Entry 7ZKZ (X-ray diffraction, 2.33 A resolution); this record covers chains A and C of the 3 polymer chains in the assembly.

# Chain A
Name: Cystinosin homolog
From: Arabidopsis thaliana
UniProt: P57758 (CTNS_ARATH); numbering as in UniProt (aligned over 1-270)
Amino-acid sequence (277 residues; each row starts with the number of its first residue):
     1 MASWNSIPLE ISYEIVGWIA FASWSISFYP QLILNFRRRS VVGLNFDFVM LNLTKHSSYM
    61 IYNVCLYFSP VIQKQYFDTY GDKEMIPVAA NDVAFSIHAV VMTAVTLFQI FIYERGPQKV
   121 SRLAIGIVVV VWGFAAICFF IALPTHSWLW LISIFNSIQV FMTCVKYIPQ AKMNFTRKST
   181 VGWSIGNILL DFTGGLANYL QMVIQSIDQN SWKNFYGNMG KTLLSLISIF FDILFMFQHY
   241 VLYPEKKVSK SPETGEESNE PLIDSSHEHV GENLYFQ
Unresolved in the structure: 1, 172-183, 245-277
Sequence notes: expression tag (271-277)
UniProt features mapped onto this chain:
  - glycosylation (N-linked (GlcNAc...) asparagine): N52, N174
Reported in the primary citation:
  - mutagenesis - K55A, K55R, K166A, K166R, D191A, D191N: abolished catalytic activity
  - mutagenesis - W24F, H56A: decreased catalytic activity on l-cystine
  - mutagenesis - W24F: decreased binding to l-cystine
  - mutagenesis - S228A: decreased catalytic activity on l-Cystine
  - mutagenesis - S228A: decreased binding to l-Cystine
  - mutagenesis - P169A, P169G: abolished catalytic activity on l-cystine
  - mutagenesis - P169G: unchanged binding to l-cystine
  - mutagenesis - Y167F: increased catalytic activity
  - mutagenesis - D92A, Q201A, K221A: decreased stability
  - mutagenesis - H56F: decreased catalytic activity
  - mutagenesis - H56F: abolished catalytic activity on pH 6.5

# Chain C
Name: nanobody
From: Lama glama
Notes: antibody fragment or engineered binder
Amino-acid sequence (123 residues; row label = number of the first residue in the row):
     1 QVQLVESGGG SAQPGGSLRL SCAVSGSVSE LNTMGWFRQA PGKQRELVAR ITATSDATNY
    61 ADSVKGRFTI SRDNGWNTVY LQSNSLKPED SAVYYCNVEG APSWFSGIRS YWGQGTQVTV
   121 SSA
Unresolved in the structure: 123
Cystine bridges: C22-C96

# Chain A / chain C interface
Residue-residue contacts (43):
  L34(A) - T54(C)
  R38(A) - A53(C)  hydrogen bond (side chain-backbone)
  R38(A) - T54(C)
  R38(A) - D56(C)  salt bridge
  V42(A) - L31(C)  hydrophobic
  V42(A) - A53(C)
  V42(A) - T54(C)
  V42(A) - W76(C)
  G43(A) - E30(C)
  G43(A) - L31(C)
  G43(A) - T54(C)
  L44(A) - S29(C)
  L44(A) - E30(C)
  N45(A) - S29(C)
  N45(A) - E30(C)  hydrogen bond
  F46(A) - S29(C)  hydrogen bond (backbone-backbone)
  D47(A) - S29(C)  hydrogen bond
  D47(A) - S103(C)
  D47(A) - W104(C)  hydrogen bond (side chain-backbone)
  F48(A) - W104(C)  hydrophobic
  L51(A) - W104(C)
  E114(A) - N74(C)
  E114(A) - G75(C)
  G116(A) - G75(C)
  P117(A) - G26(C)
  P117(A) - S27(C)
  P117(A) - V28(C)  hydrogen bond (backbone-backbone)
  P117(A) - W76(C)
  Q118(A) - V28(C)
  Q118(A) - S29(C)
  Q118(A) - E30(C)
  Q118(A) - L31(C)  hydrogen bond (side chain-backbone)
  K119(A) - S27(C)
  K119(A) - V28(C)  hydrogen bond (backbone-backbone)
  K119(A) - S29(C)
  S121(A) - P102(C)
  S121(A) - S103(C)
  L123(A) - F105(C)  hydrophobic
  V165(A) - W104(C)  hydrogen bond (backbone-side chain)
  V165(A) - F105(C)  hydrophobic
  K166(A) - W104(C)
  P169(A) - W104(C)
  P169(A) - F105(C)  hydrophobic
Interface residues without a listed pair, chain A (21 interface residues in all): Q170
Interface residues without a listed pair, chain C (18 interface residues in all): M34, A101

# Summary
21 residues of chain A face 18 of chain C across their interface, with 9 hydrogen bonds and 1 salt bridge.
Among the polar pairs are R38(A)-D56(C), R38(A)-A53(C) and N45(A)-E30(C). From the paper: K55A, K55R and K166A
of chain A, among others, abolish catalytic activity; D92A, Q201A and K221A of chain A reduce stability; 16
substitutions were tested in all.
Chain A is Cystinosin homolog (Arabidopsis thaliana) and chain C is nanobody (Lama glama); the structure,
Crystal structure of cystinosin from Arabidopsis thaliana bound to two nanobodies, was determined by X-ray
diffraction together with 7ZK1 and 7ZKW from the same study.
